Entry 9F2W (electron microscopy, 4.21 A resolution (low resolution: residue-level contacts below are approximate; hydrogen-bond / salt-bridge calls are withheld)); this record covers chains A and X of the 3 polymer chains in the assembly.

== Chain A ==
Name: Interferon-induced helicase C domain-containing protein 1
Source organism: Mus musculus
Notes: EC 3.6.4.13
UniProt: Q8R5F7 (IFIH1_MOUSE); residue numbers follow UniProt; this construct covers 3-645, 664-1025
Amino-acid sequence (1028 residues; row label = number of the first residue in the row; note: 18 numbers in that range are skipped by the numbering (no residue carries them; nothing is unmodelled there); numbers below 1 keep their minus sign (Met-20 is residue -20)):
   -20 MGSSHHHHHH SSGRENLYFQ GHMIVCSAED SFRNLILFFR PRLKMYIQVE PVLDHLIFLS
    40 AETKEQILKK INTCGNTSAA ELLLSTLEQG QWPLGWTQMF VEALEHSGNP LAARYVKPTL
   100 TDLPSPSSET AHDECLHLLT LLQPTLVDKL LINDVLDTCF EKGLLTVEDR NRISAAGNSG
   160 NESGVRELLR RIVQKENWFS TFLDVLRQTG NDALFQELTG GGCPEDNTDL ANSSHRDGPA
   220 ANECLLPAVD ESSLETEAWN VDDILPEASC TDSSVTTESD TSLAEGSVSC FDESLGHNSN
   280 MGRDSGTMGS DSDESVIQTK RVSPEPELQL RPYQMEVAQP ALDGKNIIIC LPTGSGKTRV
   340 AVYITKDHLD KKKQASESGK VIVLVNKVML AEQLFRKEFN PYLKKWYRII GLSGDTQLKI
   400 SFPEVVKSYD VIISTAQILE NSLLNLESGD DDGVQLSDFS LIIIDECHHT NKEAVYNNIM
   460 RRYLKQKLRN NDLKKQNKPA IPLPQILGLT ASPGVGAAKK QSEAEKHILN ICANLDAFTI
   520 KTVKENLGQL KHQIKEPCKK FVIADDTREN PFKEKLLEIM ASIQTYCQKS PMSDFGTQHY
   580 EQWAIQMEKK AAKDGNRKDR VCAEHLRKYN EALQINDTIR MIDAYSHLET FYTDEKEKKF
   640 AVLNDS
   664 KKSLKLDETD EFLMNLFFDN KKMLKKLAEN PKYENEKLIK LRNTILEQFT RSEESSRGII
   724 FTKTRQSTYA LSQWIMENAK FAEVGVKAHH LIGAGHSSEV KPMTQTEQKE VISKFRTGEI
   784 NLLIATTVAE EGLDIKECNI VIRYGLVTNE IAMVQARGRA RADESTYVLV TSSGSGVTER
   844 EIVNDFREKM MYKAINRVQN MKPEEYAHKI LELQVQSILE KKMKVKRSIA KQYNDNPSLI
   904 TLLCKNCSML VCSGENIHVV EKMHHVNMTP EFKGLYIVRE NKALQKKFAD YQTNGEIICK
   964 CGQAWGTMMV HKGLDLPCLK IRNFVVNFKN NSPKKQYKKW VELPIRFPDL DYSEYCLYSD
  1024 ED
Unresolved in the structure: -20 to 305, 664-669, 696-698, 717-719, 946-955, 1021-1025
Sequence notes: initiating methionine (-20); expression tag (-19 to 2); engineered mutation Val923 (Ile in Q8R5F7)
Metal / ion sites: Zn2+: Cys907, Cys910, Cys962, Cys964
Residues lining bound ligands: ATP (adenosine-5'-triphosphate): Gln308, Leu309, Arg310, Tyr312, Gln313, Pro331, Thr332, Gly333, Ser334, Gly335, Lys336, Thr337, Arg338, Glu377, Asp797, Lys799, Arg822, Arg824
Curated features (UniProtKB/Swiss-Prot):
  - binding site (Zn(2+)): Cys907, Cys910, Cys962, Cys964
  - site (Cleavage): Asp208, Leu209, Asp216, Gly217, Asp251, Ser252
  - modified residue (Phosphoserine): Ser289, Ser291, Ser302, Ser645, Ser828
  - cross-link (Glycyl lysine isopeptide (Lys-Gly)): Lys23 (interchain with G-Cter in ISG15), Lys43 (interchain with G-Cter in ISG15)
What the authors report for this chain:
  - disease-associated variants - I923V (3.3-fold): increased catalytic activity
  - disease-associated variants - I923V: abolished signaling
  - mutagenesis - I873*: abolished binding to dsRNA
  - disease-associated variants - R843H (2- to 4-fold), I923V (2- to 4-fold): decreased binding to 200- and 300-bp dsRNA
  - disease-associated variants - R843H, I923V: unchanged stability
  - mutagenesis - I923V (3.3-fold): increased catalytic activity
  - mutagenesis - R843H, I923V: decreased binding to 200- and 300-bp dsRNA
  - mutagenesis - I923V (2-fold): decreased binding to ATP
  - mutagenesis - R843H, I923V: unchanged stability
  - mutagenesis - R843H: decreased catalytic activity

== Chain X ==
Molecule: 14-nt RNA strand
Sequence (14 nucleotides; numbered 1 to 14; the number before each row is that of its first residue):
     1 CAAGCCGAGG AGAU

== Chain A / chain X interface ==
Residue-residue contacts - 23 pairs, chain A then chain X:
  Asn450(A) with G9(X); G10(X)
  Lys451(A) with G9(X); G10(X)
  Glu452(A) with A8(X); G9(X)
  His578(A) with A13(X); U14(X)
  Gln581(A) with A13(X)
  His759(A) with C5(X)
  Thr767(A) with C1(X); A2(X)
  Thr811(A) with G10(X); A11(X)
  Asn812(A) with G10(X); A11(X)
  Arg843(A) with A11(X); G12(X)
  Met926(A) with C5(X)
  His927(A) with G4(X)
  Lys983(A) with C5(X)
  Lys1002(A) with C6(X); G7(X)
Other interface residues (no listed pair), chain A (19 interface residues in all): Ala453, Gln577, Pro765, Thr956, Val1004
Other interface residues (no listed pair), chain X (14 interface residues in all): A3

== In short ==
19 residues of chain A and 14 residues of chain X are in contact. Bound to chain A: ATP. Curated annotation
(UniProt) lists 4 Zn2+-binding residues on chain A. From the paper: R843H and I923V of chain A reduce binding
to 200- and 300-bp dsRNA; I923V of chain A increases catalytic activity.
Chain A is Interferon-induced helicase C domain-containing protein 1 (Mus musculus) and chain X is a 14-nt RNA
strand; the structure, Cryo-EM structure of the I923V MDA5-dsRNA filament in complex with ATP, was determined
by electron microscopy together with 9F0J, 9F1U, 9F20, 9F2L and 9F3P from the same study.
